PDB entry 5FV5 | X-ray diffraction, 1.40 A resolution | chain A

# Chain A
Protein: Flocculation protein FLO11
From: Komagataella phaffii (strain GS115 / ATCC 20864)
Notes: fragment: flo11, residues 23-198
UniProtKB: C4R2D7 (FLO11_KOMPG); residues 23-198 here = UniProt positions 23-198
Amino-acid sequence (183 residues; each row starts with the number of its first residue):
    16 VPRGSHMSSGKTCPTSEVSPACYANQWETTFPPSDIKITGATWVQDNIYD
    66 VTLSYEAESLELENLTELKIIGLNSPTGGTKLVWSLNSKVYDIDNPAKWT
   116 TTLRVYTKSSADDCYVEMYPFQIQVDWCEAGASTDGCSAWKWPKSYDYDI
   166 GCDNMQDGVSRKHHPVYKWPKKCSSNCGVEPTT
Disordered / not traced: 193-198
Sequence notes: expression tag (16-22); conflict Asn191 (Asp in C4R2D7)
Cystine bridges: Cys28-Cys188, Cys37-Cys167, Cys129-Cys192, Cys143-Cys152

# Summary
Chain A is Flocculation protein FLO11 (Komagataella phaffii (strain GS115 / ATCC 20864)); the structure,
KpFlo11 presents a novel member of the Flo11 family with a unique recognition pattern for homophilic ..., was
determined by X-ray diffraction, deposited together with 5FV6.
